Entry 7XFJ (electron microscopy, 3.00 A resolution); this record covers chains C and J of the 11 polymer chains in the assembly.

== Chain C ==
Molecule: Histone H2A type 1
Source organism: Xenopus laevis
Reference sequence: P06897 (H2A1_XENLA); residues 0-129 here correspond to UniProt positions 1-130 (UniProt number = residue number + 1)
Chain sequence (130 residues; each row starts with the number of its first residue; numbering starts at 0):
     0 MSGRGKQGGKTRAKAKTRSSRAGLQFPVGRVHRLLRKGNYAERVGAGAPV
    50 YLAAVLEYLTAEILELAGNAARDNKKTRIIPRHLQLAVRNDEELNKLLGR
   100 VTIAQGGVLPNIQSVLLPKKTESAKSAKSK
Disordered / not traced: 0-10, 112-129
Differences from the reference sequence: conflict Arg99 (Gly100 in P06897)
UniProt features mapped onto this chain:
  - modified residue: Ser1 (N-acetylserine), Lys5 (N6-(2-hydroxyisobutyryl)lysine), Lys9 (N6-(2-hydroxyisobutyryl)lysine), Lys36 (N6-(2-hydroxyisobutyryl)lysine), Lys74 (N6-(2-hydroxyisobutyryl)lysine), Lys75 (N6-(2-hydroxyisobutyryl)lysine), Lys95 (N6-(2-hydroxyisobutyryl)lysine), Gln104 (N5-methylglutamine), Lys118 (N6-(2-hydroxyisobutyryl)lysine)
  - cross-link (Glycyl lysine isopeptide (Lys-Gly)): Lys13 (interchain with G-Cter in ubiquitin), Lys15 (interchain with G-Cter in ubiquitin), Lys119 (interchain with G-Cter in ubiquitin)

== Chain J ==
Molecule: 152-nt DNA strand
Source organism: Xenopus laevis
Sequence (152 nucleotides; each row starts with the number of its first residue; numbers below 1 keep their minus sign (DC-74 is residue -74)):
   -74 CCTGGAGAATCCCGGTGCCGAGGCCGCTCAATTGGTCGTAGACAGCTCTA
   -24 GCACCGCTTAAACGCACGTACGCGCTGTCCCCCGCGTTTTAACCGCCAAG
    26 GGGATTACTCCCTAGTCTCCAGGCCCGTGTCAGATATATACATCCTGTGC
    76 AT
Disordered / not traced: -74 to -73, 59-77

== How chain C and chain J interact ==
Residue-residue contacts (12):
  Arg11(C) with DC44(J), hydrogen bond to the sugar; DC45(J), sugar contact
  Arg29(C) with DC49(J), salt bridge to the phosphate
  Arg42(C) with DT38(J), hydrogen bond to the phosphate; DA39(J), phosphate contact
  Val43(C) with DT38(J), sugar contact; DA39(J), hydrogen bond to the phosphate
  Gly44(C) with DT38(J), phosphate contact
  Ala45(C) with DT38(J), phosphate contact
  Lys75(C) with DG58(J), phosphate contact
  Thr76(C) with DA57(J), sugar contact; DG58(J), hydrogen bond to the phosphate
Interface residues without a listed pair, chain C (12 interface residues in all): Thr16, His31, Glu41, Arg77
Interface residues without a listed pair, chain J (10 interface residues in all): DT43, DG47, DG48

== Overview ==
12 residues of chain C face 10 of chain J across their interface; the contacts include 4 hydrogen bonds and 1
salt bridge. Polar contacts include Arg11(C)-DC44(J), Arg42(C)-DT38(J) and Val43(C)-DA39(J).
Here chain C is Histone H2A type 1 and chain J is a 152-nt DNA strand, both from Xenopus laevis. Entry 7XFJ
(Structure of nucleosome-AAG complex (T-50I, post-catalytic state)) was determined by electron microscopy
(same publication as 7XFC, 7XFH, 7XFI, 7XFL, 7XFM and 7XFN).
